PDB entry 6WSB | X-ray diffraction, 1.55 A resolution | chains A and B

# Chain A (and B)
Protein: NAD/NADP-dependent betaine aldehyde dehydrogenase
Source organism: Burkholderia pseudomallei (strain 1710b)
Notes: EC 1.2.1.8; chain B of this document is another copy of the same molecule, construct and numbering; everything in this record applies to it too
UniProtKB: Q3JLL8 (BETB_BURP1); numbering as in UniProt (aligned over 1-489)
Amino-acid sequence (496 residues; row label = number of the first residue in the row):
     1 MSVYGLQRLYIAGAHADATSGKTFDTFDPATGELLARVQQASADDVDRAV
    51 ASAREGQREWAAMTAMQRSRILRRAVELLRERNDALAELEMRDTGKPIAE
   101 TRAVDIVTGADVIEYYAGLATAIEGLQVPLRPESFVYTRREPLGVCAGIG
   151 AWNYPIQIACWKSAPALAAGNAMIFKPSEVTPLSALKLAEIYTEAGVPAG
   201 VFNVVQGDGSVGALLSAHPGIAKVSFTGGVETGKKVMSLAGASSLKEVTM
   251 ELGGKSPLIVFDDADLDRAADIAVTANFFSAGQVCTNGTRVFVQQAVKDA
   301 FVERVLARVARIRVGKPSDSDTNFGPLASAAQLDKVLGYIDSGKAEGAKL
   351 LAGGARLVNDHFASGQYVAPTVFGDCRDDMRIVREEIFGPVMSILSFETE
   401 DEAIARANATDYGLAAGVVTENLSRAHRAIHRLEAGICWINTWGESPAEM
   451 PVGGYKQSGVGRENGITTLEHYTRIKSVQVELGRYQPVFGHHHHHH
Unresolved in the structure: 1, 491-496
Sequence notes: expression tag (490-496)
Swiss-Prot annotation at these positions:
  - active site: Lys162 (Charge relay system), Glu251 (Proton acceptor), Cys285 (Nucleophile), Glu463 (Charge relay system)
  - binding site (K(+)): Thr26, Asp93, Val180, Leu245, Lys456, Gly459
  - binding site (NAD(+)): Gly150 to Trp152, Lys176 to Glu179, Gly229 to Thr232, Gly253, Cys285, Glu386
  - site: Glu247 (Seems to be a necessary countercharge to the potassium cations)
  - modified residue: Cys285 (Cysteine sulfenic acid (-SOH))
Residues lining bound ligands: NAD (nicotinamide-adenine-dinucleotide): Ile149, Gly150, Ala151, Trp152, Asn153, Lys176, Pro177, Ser178, Glu179, Gly207, Asp208, Gly209, Gly212, Ala213, Ser216, Phe226, Thr227, Gly228, Gly229, Thr232, Lys235, Val236, Glu251, Leu252, Gly253, Cys285, Glu386, Phe388, Leu414
What the authors report for this chain:
  - catalytic residues: Cys285 (by similarity / conservation)
  - binding site for NAD: Cys285

# Interface between chain A and chain B
Pairs across the interface - 139 pairs, chain A then chain B:
  Val128(A) with Glu449(B)
  Leu130(A) with Glu445(B); Pro447(B), hydrophobic
  Arg131(A) with Glu445(B), salt bridge
  Val136(A) with Met450(B), hydrophobic
  Tyr137(A) with His427(B), hydrogen bond; His431(B), hydrogen bond
  Arg139(A) with His431(B), hydrogen bond
  Glu141(A) with His431(B); Tyr455(B), hydrogen bond
  Val230(A) with Leu245(B), hydrophobic
  Lys234(A) with Gly241(B); Ala242(B); Ser243(B); Leu245(B)
  Met237(A) with Gly241(B); Lys246(B); Val248(B), hydrophobic
  Ser238(A) with Ser238(B), hydrogen bond; Ala242(B), hydrogen bond (side chain-backbone)
  Gly241(A) with Met237(B)
  Ala242(A) with Lys234(B)
  Ser243(A) with Lys234(B)
  Ser244(A) with Gln457(B)
  Leu245(A) with Val230(B), hydrophobic; Met250(B), hydrophobic; Leu252(B), hydrophobic; Gln457(B); Val460(B)
  Lys246(A) with Met237(B)
  Glu247(A) with Val460(B); Gly461(B), hydrogen bond (side chain-backbone)
  Met250(A) with Leu245(B), hydrophobic
  Leu252(A) with Leu245(B), hydrophobic
  Arg268(A) with Glu481(B); Gly483(B), hydrogen bond (side chain-backbone); Arg484(B); Tyr485(B)
  Asp271(A) with Tyr485(B); Pro487(B)
  Ile272(A) with Tyr485(B), hydrophobic
  Val274(A) with Phe489(B), hydrophobic
  Thr275(A) with Tyr485(B), hydrogen bond; Val488(B)
  Phe278(A) with Phe489(B)
  Phe279(A) with Val488(B), hydrophobic; Phe489(B)
  Ile312(A) with Phe489(B), hydrophobic
  Arg313(A) with Gly490(B), hydrogen bond (side chain-backbone)
  Asn323(A) with Phe489(B)
  His427(A) with Tyr137(B), hydrogen bond
  Ile430(A) with Lys476(B), hydrogen bond (backbone-side chain); Val478(B), hydrophobic
  His431(A) with Tyr137(B), hydrogen bond; Arg139(B), hydrogen bond; Glu141(B); Lys476(B), hydrogen bond (backbone-side chain)
  Leu433(A) with Lys476(B), hydrogen bond (backbone-side chain)
  Ala435(A) with Lys476(B)
  Gly436(A) with Ile475(B); Lys476(B); Ser477(B), hydrogen bond (backbone-backbone)
  Ile437(A) with Ser477(B)
  Cys438(A) with Lys476(B); Ser477(B), hydrogen bond (backbone-backbone); Val478(B); Gln479(B), hydrogen bond (backbone-backbone)
  Trp439(A) with Gln479(B), hydrogen bond
  Ile440(A) with Val478(B), hydrophobic; Gln479(B), hydrogen bond (backbone-backbone); Glu481(B), hydrogen bond (backbone-backbone)
  Asn441(A) with Glu481(B)
  Thr442(A) with Gln479(B); Glu481(B); Tyr485(B)
  Glu445(A) with Leu130(B); Arg131(B), salt bridge; Gln479(B), hydrogen bond
  Pro447(A) with Leu130(B), hydrophobic
  Met450(A) with Val136(B), hydrophobic; Ser477(B)
  Pro451(A) with Ser477(B), hydrogen bond (backbone-side chain)
  Tyr455(A) with Glu141(B), hydrogen bond; Arg474(B); Ile475(B); Lys476(B)
  Gln457(A) with Ser243(B); Ser244(B), hydrogen bond; Leu245(B)
  Val460(A) with Leu245(B); Glu247(B)
  Gly461(A) with Glu247(B), hydrogen bond (backbone-side chain)
  Arg462(A) with Ile475(B), hydrogen bond (side chain-backbone)
  Glu470(A) with His471(B)
  His471(A) with His471(B), hydrogen bond
  Arg474(A) with Tyr455(B)
  Ile475(A) with Gly436(B); Tyr455(B); Arg462(B), hydrogen bond (backbone-side chain)
  Lys476(A) with Ile430(B), hydrogen bond (side chain-backbone); His431(B), hydrogen bond (side chain-backbone); Leu433(B), hydrogen bond (side chain-backbone); Ala435(B); Gly436(B); Cys438(B); Tyr455(B)
  Ser477(A) with Gly436(B), hydrogen bond (backbone-backbone); Ile437(B); Cys438(B), hydrogen bond (backbone-backbone); Met450(B); Pro451(B), hydrogen bond (side chain-backbone)
  Val478(A) with Ile430(B), hydrophobic; Cys438(B); Ile440(B), hydrophobic
  Gln479(A) with Cys438(B), hydrogen bond (backbone-backbone); Trp439(B), hydrogen bond; Ile440(B), hydrogen bond (backbone-backbone); Thr442(B); Glu445(B), hydrogen bond
  Glu481(A) with Arg268(B); Ile440(B), hydrogen bond (backbone-backbone); Asn441(B); Thr442(B)
  Gly483(A) with Arg268(B), hydrogen bond (backbone-side chain)
  Arg484(A) with Arg268(B)
  Tyr485(A) with Arg268(B); Asp271(B); Ile272(B), hydrophobic; Thr275(B), hydrogen bond; Thr442(B)
  Pro487(A) with Asp271(B)
  Val488(A) with Thr275(B); Phe279(B), hydrophobic
  Phe489(A) with Val274(B), hydrophobic; Phe278(B); Phe279(B); Ile312(B), hydrophobic; Asn323(B)
  Gly490(A) with Arg313(B), hydrogen bond (backbone-side chain)
Interface residues without a listed pair, chain A (78 interface residues in all): Thr138, Arg140, Gly233, Val248, Arg432, Trp443, Glu449, Lys456, Gly459, Thr467, Val480
Interface residues without a listed pair, chain B (77 interface residues in all): Val128, Thr138, Gly233, Arg311, Arg432, Trp443, Lys456, Gly459, Thr467, Val480

# Overview
The interface between chain A and chain B involves 78 residues on one side and 77 on the other; the contacts
include 44 hydrogen bonds and 2 salt bridges. Polar contacts include Arg131(A)-Glu445(B), Tyr137(A)-His427(B)
and Tyr137(A)-His431(B). Bound to chain A: NAD. The paper reports the catalytic residue Cys285(A); a binding
site for NAD at Cys285(A).
Chain A and chain B are both NAD/NADP-dependent betaine aldehyde dehydrogenase (Burkholderia pseudomallei
(strain 1710b)); the structure, Crystal structure of a betaine aldehyde dehydrogenase from Burkholderia
pseudomallei bound to cofactor NAD, was determined by X-ray diffraction (same publication as 6WSA).
